Entry 7SG0 (X-ray diffraction, 3.00 A resolution); this record covers chains D and E of the 5 polymer chains in the assembly.

# Chain D
Protein: T-cell receptor, w316, alpha chain
Organism: Homo sapiens
Amino-acid sequence (208 residues; each row starts with the number of its first residue; note: 15 numbers in that range are skipped by the numbering (no residue carries them; nothing is unmodelled there); numbering starts at 0):
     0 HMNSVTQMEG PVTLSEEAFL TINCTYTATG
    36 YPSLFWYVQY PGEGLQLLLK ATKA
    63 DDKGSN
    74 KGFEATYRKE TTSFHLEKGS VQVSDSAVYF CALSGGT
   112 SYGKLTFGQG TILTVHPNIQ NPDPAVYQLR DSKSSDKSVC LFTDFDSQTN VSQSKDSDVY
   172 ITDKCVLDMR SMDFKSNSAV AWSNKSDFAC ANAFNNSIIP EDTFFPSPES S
Disordered / not traced: 0, 65, 218-222
Disulfides: Cys-23/Cys-104

# Chain E
Protein: T-cell receptor, w316, beta chain
Organism: Homo sapiens
Amino-acid sequence (240 residues; each row starts with the number of its first residue; note: 14 numbers in that range are skipped by the numbering (no residue carries them; nothing is unmodelled there)):
     4 HMQTPSNKVT EKGKYVELRC DPISGH
    37 TALYWYRQSL GQGPEFLIYF QG
    63 TGAADDSGLP NDRFFAVRP
    83 EGSVSTLKIQ RTERGDSAVY LCASSQGQ
   113 DTEAFFGQGT RLTVVEDLNK VFPPEVAVFE PSEAEISHTQ KATLVCLATG FFPDHVELSW
   173 WVNGKEVHSG VCTDPQPLKE QPALNDSRYA LSSRLRVSAT FWQNPRNHFR CQVQFYGLSE
   233 NDEWTQDRAK PVTQIVSAEA WGRAD
Disordered / not traced: 4, 257
Disulfides: Cys-23/Cys-104, Cys-158/Cys-223

# How chain D and chain E interact
Disulfides between the chains: Cys-176(D)/Cys-184(E)
Pairs across the interface (76; chain D residue first):
  Leu-50(D) / Pro-50(E)  hydrophobic
  Leu-50(D) / Phe-118(E)
  Phe-103(D) / Gln-44(E)
  Phe-103(D) / Gln-48(E)
  Phe-103(D) / Gly-49(E)
  Gly-109(D) / Gln-110(E)
  Tyr-113(D) / Tyr-40(E)  hydrogen bond (backbone-side chain)
  Tyr-113(D) / Gln-110(E)
  Gly-114(D) / Tyr-40(E)
  Gly-114(D) / Gln-110(E)
  Lys-115(D) / Tyr-42(E)
  Lys-115(D) / Phe-52(E)
  Lys-115(D) / Asp-67(E)  salt bridge
  Leu-116(D) / Tyr-42(E)  hydrogen bond (backbone-side chain)
  Leu-116(D) / Phe-118(E)  hydrophobic
  Phe-118(D) / Pro-50(E)  hydrophobic
  Phe-118(D) / Phe-118(E)  hydrophobic
  Gly-119(D) / Gly-49(E)
  Gln-120(D) / Gly-49(E)
  Asp-134(D) / His-150(E)  salt bridge
  Asp-134(D) / Thr-151(E)
  Tyr-138(D) / Ser-144(E)
  Tyr-138(D) / Ala-146(E)
  Tyr-138(D) / Glu-147(E)
  Tyr-138(D) / His-150(E)
  Tyr-138(D) / Thr-151(E)
  Gln-139(D) / Ser-144(E)  hydrogen bond (backbone-side chain)
  Leu-140(D) / Phe-141(E)
  Leu-140(D) / Glu-142(E)
  Leu-140(D) / Thr-155(E)
  Leu-140(D) / Val-157(E)  hydrophobic
  Arg-141(D) / Phe-141(E)
  Arg-141(D) / Glu-142(E)  hydrogen bond (backbone-backbone)
  Asp-142(D) / Val-140(E)
  Asp-142(D) / Phe-141(E)
  Ser-143(D) / Val-140(E)  hydrogen bond (backbone-backbone)
  Ser-143(D) / Glu-142(E)
  Ser-143(D) / Glu-251(E)
  Ser-143(D) / Ala-252(E)
  Asp-147(D) / Ala-139(E)
  Lys-148(D) / Phe-141(E)
  Val-150(D) / Phe-141(E)  hydrophobic
  Val-150(D) / Leu-159(E)  hydrophobic
  Leu-152(D) / Thr-155(E)
  Leu-152(D) / Arg-206(E)
  Thr-154(D) / Arg-208(E)
  Asp-155(D) / Thr-151(E)
  Asp-155(D) / Arg-208(E)  salt bridge
  Tyr-171(D) / Leu-190(E)  hydrophobic
  Tyr-171(D) / Glu-192(E)
  Ile-172(D) / Leu-190(E)
  Thr-173(D) / Asp-186(E)
  Thr-173(D) / Ser-204(E)
  Cys-176(D) / Cys-184(E)  disulfide
  Cys-176(D) / Thr-185(E)
  Cys-176(D) / Arg-206(E)
  Val-177(D) / Cys-184(E)  hydrogen bond (backbone-side chain)
  Leu-178(D) / Gly-182(E)
  Leu-178(D) / Cys-184(E)  hydrogen bond (backbone-side chain)
  Leu-178(D) / Arg-206(E)
  Leu-178(D) / Arg-208(E)
  Asp-179(D) / Gly-182(E)  hydrogen bond (backbone-backbone)
  Met-180(D) / Lys-153(E)
  Met-180(D) / Arg-208(E)
  Arg-181(D) / Ser-181(E)  hydrogen bond (backbone-side chain)
  Phe-185(D) / Lys-153(E)
  Ser-187(D) / Arg-208(E)  hydrogen bond
  Ser-189(D) / Arg-206(E)  hydrogen bond (backbone-side chain)
  Ala-190(D) / Arg-206(E)
  Val-191(D) / Ser-204(E)
  Val-191(D) / Arg-206(E)
  Trp-193(D) / Leu-159(E)  hydrophobic
  Trp-193(D) / Leu-190(E)  hydrophobic
  Trp-193(D) / Ala-202(E)  hydrophobic
  Phe-215(D) / His-150(E)
  Pro-217(D) / Ala-146(E)  hydrophobic
Other interface residues (no listed pair), chain D (46 interface residues in all): Tyr-42, Gln-44, Gly-49, Ser-149, Asp-174, Ser-182
Other interface residues (no listed pair), chain E (45 interface residues in all): Tyr-55, Leu-103, Gly-119, Gln-120, Pro-143, His-180, Val-183, Lys-191, Val-209

# Summary
The interface between chain D and chain E involves 46 residues on one side and 45 on the other, with 1
disulfide bond, 11 hydrogen bonds and 3 salt bridges. Polar contacts include Lys-115(D)/Asp-67(E),
Asp-134(D)/His-150(E) and Asp-155(D)/Arg-208(E).
Chain D is T-cell receptor, w316, alpha chain and chain E is T-cell receptor, w316, beta chain, both from Homo
sapiens; the structure, W316 TCR in complex with HLA-DQ2-omega1, was determined by X-ray diffraction together
with 7SG1 and 7SG2 from the same study.
